7UNE - chains U and Q of the 14 polymer chains in the assembly; structure by electron microscopy, 3.73 A resolution.

[Chain U]
Molecule: KIAA1609 protein, isoform CRA_a
From: Homo sapiens
UniProtKB: D3DUL8 (D3DUL8_HUMAN); residue numbers follow UniProt; this construct covers 2-456
Sequence (463 residues; numbered -6 to 456; the number before each row is that of its first residue; numbers below 1 keep their minus sign (Met-6 is residue -6)):
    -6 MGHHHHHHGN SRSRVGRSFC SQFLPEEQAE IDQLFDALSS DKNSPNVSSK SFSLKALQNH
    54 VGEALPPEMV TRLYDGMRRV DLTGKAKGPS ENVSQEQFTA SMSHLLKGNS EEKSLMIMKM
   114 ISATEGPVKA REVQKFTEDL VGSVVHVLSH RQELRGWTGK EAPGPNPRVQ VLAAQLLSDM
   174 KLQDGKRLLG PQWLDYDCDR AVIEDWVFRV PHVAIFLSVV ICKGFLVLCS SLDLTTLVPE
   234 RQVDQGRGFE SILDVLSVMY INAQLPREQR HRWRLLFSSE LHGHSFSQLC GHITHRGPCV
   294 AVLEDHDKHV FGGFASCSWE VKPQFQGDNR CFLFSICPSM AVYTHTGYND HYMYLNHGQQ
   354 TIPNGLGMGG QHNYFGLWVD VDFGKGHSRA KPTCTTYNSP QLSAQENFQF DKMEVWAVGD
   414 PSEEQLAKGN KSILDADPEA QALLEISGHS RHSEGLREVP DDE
Unresolved in the structure: -6 to 15, 414-423, 453-456
Differences from the reference sequence: initiating methionine (-6); expression tag (-5 to 1)

[Chain Q]
Molecule: V-type proton ATPase subunit B, brain isoform
From: Bos taurus
UniProtKB: P31408 (VATB2_BOVIN); residue numbers follow UniProt; this construct covers 1-511
Sequence (511 residues; each row starts with the number of its first residue):
     1 MALRAMRGIV NGAAPELPVP TSGPLAGSRE QALAVSRNYL SQPRLTYKTV SGVNGPLVIL
    61 DHVKFPRYAE IVHLTLPDGT KRSGQVLEVS GSKAVVQVFE GTSGIDAKKT SCEFTGDILR
   121 TPVSEDMLGR VFNGSGKPID RGPVVLAEDF LDIMGQPINP QCRIYPEEMI QTGISAIDGM
   181 NSIARGQKIP IFSAAGLPHN EIAAQICRQA GLVKKSKDVV DYSEENFAIV FAAMGVNMET
   241 ARFFKSDFEE NGSMDNVCLF LNLANDPTIE RIITPRLALT TAEFLAYQCE KHVLVILTDM
   301 SSYAEALREV SAAREEVPGR RGFPGYMYTD LATIYERAGR VEGRNGSITQ IPILTMPNDD
   361 ITHPIPDLTG YITEGQIYVD RQLHNRQIYP PINVLPSLSR LMKSAIGEGM TRKDHADVSN
   421 QLYACYAIGK DVQAMKAVVG EEALTSDDLL YLEFLQKFER NFIAQGPYEN RTVYETLDIG
   481 WQLLRIFPKE MLKRIPQSTL SEFYPRDSAK H
Unresolved in the structure: 1-38, 216-223, 507-511
Curated features (UniProtKB/Swiss-Prot):
  - binding site (ATP): Arg400

[Chain U / chain Q interface]
Contacting residue pairs (52):
  Arg240(U) with Glu490(Q), salt bridge
  Leu274(U) with Pro488(Q)
  His275(U) with Pro488(Q)
  Gly276(U) with Arg485(Q); Ile486(Q); Phe487(Q); Pro488(Q)
  His277(U) with Arg485(Q), hydrogen bond (backbone-backbone); Ile486(Q)
  Ser278(U) with Leu450(Q); Glu453(Q), hydrogen bond; Ile486(Q)
  Phe279(U) with Glu453(Q), hydrogen bond (backbone-side chain)
  Ser280(U) with Ser446(Q); Leu449(Q); Leu450(Q); Glu453(Q), hydrogen bond (backbone-side chain)
  Gln281(U) with Ser446(Q); Leu450(Q)
  Gly284(U) with Ser446(Q)
  His350(U) with Leu449(Q)
  Val374(U) with Glu453(Q)
  Lys424(U) with Thr445(Q)
  Ser425(U) with Thr445(Q); Asp448(Q)
  Ile426(U) with Met435(Q); Lys436(Q); Val439(Q), hydrophobic; Gly440(Q); Ala443(Q), hydrophobic; Leu444(Q), hydrophobic; Asp448(Q), hydrogen bond (backbone-side chain)
  Leu427(U) with Asp431(Q); Val432(Q)
  Asp430(U) with Met435(Q); Val439(Q)
  Ala433(U) with Met435(Q), hydrophobic
  Gln434(U) with Met435(Q)
  Leu437(U) with Met435(Q), hydrophobic; Val438(Q), hydrophobic
  Arg444(U) with Asp431(Q)
  His445(U) with Leu395(Q); Ala427(Q); Asp431(Q)
  Ser446(U) with Ala427(Q); Ile428(Q); Asp431(Q), hydrogen bond
  Gly448(U) with Arg494(Q), hydrogen bond (backbone-side chain)
  Leu449(U) with Ala427(Q), hydrophobic; Arg494(Q)
  Arg450(U) with Ile428(Q)
  Glu451(U) with Lys493(Q), salt bridge
Interface residues without a listed pair, chain Q (29 interface residues in all): Ala424, Lys430, Ala434, Asp447

[In short]
Chain U and chain Q form an interface of 27 and 29 residues respectively, with 7 hydrogen bonds and 2 salt
bridges. Polar contacts include Arg240(U)-Glu490(Q), Glu451(U)-Lys493(Q) and Ser278(U)-Glu453(Q). From
UniProt: ATP-binding residue Arg400(Q) on chain Q.
Chain U is KIAA1609 protein, isoform CRA_a (Homo sapiens) and chain Q is V-type proton ATPase subunit B, brain
isoform (Bos taurus); the structure, The V1 region of bovine V-ATPase in complex with human mEAK7 (focused
refinement), was determined by electron microscopy.
